4GCL - chains C and D of the 6 polymer chains in the assembly; structure by X-ray diffraction, 2.65 A resolution.

[Chain C (and D)]
Molecule: Nucleoid occlusion factor SlmA
From: Escherichia coli
Notes: chain D of this document is another copy of the same molecule, construct and numbering; everything in this record applies to it too
UniProtKB: Q1R4V1 (Q1R4V1_ECOUT); residues -13 to 198 here correspond to UniProt positions 1-212 (UniProt number = residue number + 14)
Amino-acid sequence (212 residues; each row starts with the number of its first residue; numbers below 1 keep their minus sign (Met-13 is residue -13)):
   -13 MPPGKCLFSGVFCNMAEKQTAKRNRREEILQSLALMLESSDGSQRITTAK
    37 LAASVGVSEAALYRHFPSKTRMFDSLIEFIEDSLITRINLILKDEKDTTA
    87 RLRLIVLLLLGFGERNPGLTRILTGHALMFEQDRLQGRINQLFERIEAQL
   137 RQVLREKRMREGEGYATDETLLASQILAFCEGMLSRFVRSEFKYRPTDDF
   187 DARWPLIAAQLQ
Unresolved in the structure: -13 to 8 (chain D: -13 to 9)
From the paper describing this entry:
  - binding site for the 14-nt DNA strand: Arg31, Thr33, Glu45, Tyr49
  - specificity-determining residues: Glu45
  - binding site for the 14-nt DNA strand: Ala46, Arg50

[Chain C / chain D interface]
Residue-residue contacts - 67 pairs, chain C then chain D:
  Gly28(C) with Met115(D)
  Ser29(C) with Met115(D); Asp119(D), hydrogen bond
  Thr110(C) with His112(D), hydrogen bond (backbone-side chain)
  Gly111(C) with His112(D)
  His112(C) with Thr110(D), hydrogen bond (side chain-backbone); Gly111(D); His112(D); Met115(D)
  Met115(C) with His112(D); Met115(D), hydrophobic; Phe116(D)
  Phe116(C) with Met115(D); Phe116(D), hydrophobic
  Asp119(C) with Ser29(D), hydrogen bond
  Asn126(C) with Arg175(D), hydrogen bond
  Phe129(C) with Arg175(D)
  Glu130(C) with Arg172(D), salt bridge
  Glu133(C) with Arg172(D), salt bridge
  Thr153(C) with Leu192(D)
  Leu157(C) with Asp185(D); Ala188(D), hydrophobic; Arg189(D)
  Leu158(C) with Leu192(D), hydrophobic
  Ser160(C) with Arg172(D); Tyr180(D); Arg189(D), hydrogen bond
  Gln161(C) with Phe165(D); Arg189(D), hydrogen bond; Leu192(D); Ile193(D)
  Leu163(C) with Arg172(D)
  Ala164(C) with Ala164(D); Phe165(D), hydrophobic; Gly168(D)
  Phe165(C) with Gln161(D); Ala164(D), hydrophobic
  Glu167(C) with Ser171(D); Arg172(D); Arg175(D), salt bridge
  Gly168(C) with Ala164(D); Gly168(D)
  Ser171(C) with Glu167(D), hydrogen bond
  Arg172(C) with Glu133(D), salt bridge; Ser160(D); Glu167(D)
  Arg175(C) with Asn126(D), hydrogen bond; Phe129(D); Glu167(D), salt bridge
  Tyr180(C) with Ser160(D)
  Asp185(C) with Leu157(D)
  Ala188(C) with Leu157(D), hydrophobic
  Arg189(C) with Leu157(D); Ser160(D), hydrogen bond; Gln161(D), hydrogen bond
  Leu192(C) with Thr153(D); Gln161(D); Gln196(D), hydrogen bond (backbone-side chain)
  Ile193(C) with Gln161(D); Gln196(D)
  Ala195(C) with Ala195(D); Gln198(D)
  Gln196(C) with Leu192(D); Ile193(D); Gln196(D), hydrogen bond
  Gln198(C) with Pro191(D), hydrogen bond (side chain-backbone); Leu192(D)
Other interface residues (no listed pair), chain C (40 interface residues in all): Gln30, Ala113, Gln122, Met169, Ser176, Pro191
Other interface residues (no listed pair), chain D (36 interface residues in all): Gln30, Gln122, Leu158, Met169, Ser176

[Overview]
The interface between chain C and chain D involves 40 residues on one side and 36 on the other; the contacts
include 14 hydrogen bonds and 5 salt bridges. Polar pairs include Glu130(C)-Arg172(D), Glu133(C)-Arg172(D) and
Glu167(C)-Arg175(D). The paper reports a binding site for the 14-nt DNA strand at Arg31(C), Thr33(C) and
Glu45(C) among others; the specificity determinant Glu45(C).
Both chains are Nucleoid occlusion factor SlmA (Escherichia coli). Entry 4GCL (structure of no-dna factor) was
determined by X-ray diffraction, deposited together with 4GCK, 4GCT and 4GFL.
